7WBJ - chains R and A of the 6 polymer chains in the assembly; structure by electron microscopy, 3.42 A resolution.

== Chain R ==
Molecule: Vasoactive intestinal polypeptide receptor 2
From: Homo sapiens
Reference sequence: P41587 (VIPR2_HUMAN); numbering as in UniProt (aligned over 24-438)
Sequence (432 residues; each row starts with the number of its first residue):
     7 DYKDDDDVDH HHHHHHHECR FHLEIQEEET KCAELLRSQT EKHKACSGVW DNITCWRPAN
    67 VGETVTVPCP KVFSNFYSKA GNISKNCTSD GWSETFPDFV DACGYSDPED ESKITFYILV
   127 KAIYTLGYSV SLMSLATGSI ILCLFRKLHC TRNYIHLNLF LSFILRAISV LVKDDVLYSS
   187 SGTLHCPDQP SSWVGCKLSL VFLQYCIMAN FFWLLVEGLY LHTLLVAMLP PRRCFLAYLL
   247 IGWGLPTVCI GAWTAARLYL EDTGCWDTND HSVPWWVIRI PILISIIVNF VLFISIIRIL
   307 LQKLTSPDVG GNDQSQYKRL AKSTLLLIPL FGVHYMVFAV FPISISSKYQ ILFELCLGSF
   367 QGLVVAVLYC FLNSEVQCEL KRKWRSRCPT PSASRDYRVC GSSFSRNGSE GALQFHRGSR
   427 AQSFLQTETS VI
Disordered / not traced: 7-25, 313-321, 394-438
Sequence notes: expression tag (7-23)
Disulfides: Cys38-Cys61, Cys52-Cys93, Cys75-Cys109, Cys202-Cys271
Curated features (UniProtKB/Swiss-Prot):
  - glycosylation (N-linked (GlcNAc...) asparagine): Asn58, Asn88, Asn92
What the authors report for this chain:
  - mutagenesis - R26A (2.1-fold), L209F (3-fold): increased signaling with Pituitary adenylate cyclase-activating polypeptide 27
  - mutagenesis - R26A/F27A/H28A (13.3-fold), F27A: decreased signaling with Pituitary adenylate cyclase-activating polypeptide 27
  - mutagenesis - H28A (1.2-fold): unchanged signaling with Pituitary adenylate cyclase-activating polypeptide 27

== Chain A ==
Molecule: Guanine nucleotide-binding protein G(s) subunit alpha isoforms short
From: Bos taurus
Reference sequence: P04896 (GNAS2_BOVIN); residues 1-394 here = UniProt positions 1-394
Sequence (394 residues; each row starts with the number of its first residue):
     1 MGCLGNSKTE DQRNEEKAQR EANKKIEKQL QKDKQVYRAT HRLLLLGAGE SGKNTIVKQM
    61 RILHVNGFNG EGGEEDPQAA RSNSDGEKAT KVQDIKNNLK EAIETIVAAM SNLVPPVELA
   121 NPENQFRVDY ILSVMNVPDF DFPPEFYEHA KALWEDEGVR ACYERSNEYQ LIDCAQYFLD
   181 KIDVIKQDDY VPSDQDLLRC RVLTSGIFET KFQVDKVNFH MFDVGAQRDE RRKWIQCFND
   241 VTAIIFVVAS SSYNMVIRED NQTNRLQAAL KLFDSIWNNK WLRDTSVILF LNKQDLLAEK
   301 VLAGKSKIED YFPEFARYTT PEDATPEPGE DPRVTRAKYF IRDEFLRIST ASGDGRHYCY
   361 PHFTCSVDTE NIRRVFNDCR DIIQRMHLRQ YELL
Disordered / not traced: 1-8, 63-203, 253-260
Sequence notes: engineered mutation Asn54 (Ser in P04896), Ala226 (Gly in P04896), Ala268 (Glu in P04896), Lys271 (Asn in P04896), Asp274 (Lys in P04896), Lys280 (Arg in P04896), Asp284 (Thr in P04896), Thr285 (Ile in P04896), Ser366 (Ala in P04896)
Curated features (UniProtKB/Swiss-Prot):
  - region: Arg42 to Lys53, Thr55 (G1 motif), Asp196 to Thr204 (G2 motif), Phe219 to Gly225, Gln227, Arg228 (G3 motif), Ile288 to Asp295 (G4 motif), Thr364, Cys365, Val367 to Thr369 (G5 motif)
  - binding site (GTP): Gly47 to Lys53, Thr55, Leu197 to Thr204, Asp223 to Gly225, Gln227, Asn292 to Asp295
  - binding site (Mg(2+)): Thr204
  - modified residue: Ser352 (Phosphoserine)
  - lipidation: Gly2 (N-palmitoyl glycine), Cys3 (S-palmitoyl cysteine)
  - cross-link: Lys300 (Glycyl lysine isopeptide (Lys-Gly) (interchain with G-Cter in ubiquitin))

== Interface between chain R and chain A ==
Residue-residue contacts - 20 pairs, chain R then chain A:
  Arg158(R) - Gln390(A)
  Arg158(R) - Tyr391(A)
  Tyr226(R) - Tyr391(A)
  Leu227(R) - Tyr391(A)  hydrophobic
  Leu230(R) - His387(A)  hydrogen bond (backbone-side chain)
  Leu231(R) - Gln384(A)  hydrogen bond (backbone-side chain)
  Leu231(R) - Leu388(A)  hydrophobic
  Leu235(R) - Lys216(A)
  Leu306(R) - Leu393(A)
  Lys309(R) - Asp381(A)  salt bridge
  Lys309(R) - Gln384(A)  hydrogen bond
  Lys309(R) - Arg385(A)
  Arg325(R) - Leu394(A)  hydrogen bond (side chain-backbone)
  Ser329(R) - Leu393(A)  hydrogen bond (side chain-backbone)
  Leu332(R) - Glu392(A)
  Leu333(R) - Leu393(A)  hydrophobic
  Asn379(R) - Glu392(A)
  Ser380(R) - Glu392(A)  hydrogen bond
  Glu381(R) - Gln390(A)
  Glu381(R) - Glu392(A)
Also at the interface, not in a pair above, chain R (21 interface residues in all): His162, Glu223, Met234, Arg238, Ile305, Leu310
Also at the interface, not in a pair above, chain A (14 interface residues in all): Gln35, Val217, Arg389

== Overview ==
The interface between chain R and chain A involves 21 residues on one side and 14 on the other; the contacts
include 6 hydrogen bonds and 1 salt bridge. Polar contacts include Lys309(R)-Asp381(A), Leu230(R)-His387(A)
and Leu231(R)-Gln384(A). The paper reports that R26A and L209F of chain R increase signaling with Pituitary
adenylate cyclase-activating polypeptide 27; R26A/F27A/H28A and F27A of chain R reduce signaling with
Pituitary adenylate cyclase-activating polypeptide 27.
Here chain R is Vasoactive intestinal polypeptide receptor 2 (Homo sapiens) and chain A is Guanine
nucleotide-binding protein G(s) subunit alpha isoforms short (Bos taurus). Entry 7WBJ (Cryo-EM structure of
N-terminal modified human vasoactive intestinal polypeptide receptor 2 (VIP2R) in complex with PACAP27 ...)
was determined by electron microscopy together with 7VQX from the same study.
